PDB entry 8GTF | electron microscopy, 6.60 A resolution (low resolution: residue-level contacts below are approximate; hydrogen-bond / salt-bridge calls are withheld) | chains e and j of the 18 polymer chains in the assembly

[Chain e (and j)]
Protein: Major tail protein
Source organism: Dinoroseobacter phage vB_DshS-R4C
Notes: chain j of this document is another copy of the same molecule, construct and numbering; everything in this record applies to it too
UniProt: A0A4Y6EGR9 (A0A4Y6EGR9_9CAUD); residue numbers follow UniProt; this construct covers 1-130
Chain sequence (130 residues; numbered 1 to 130; the number before each row is that of its first residue):
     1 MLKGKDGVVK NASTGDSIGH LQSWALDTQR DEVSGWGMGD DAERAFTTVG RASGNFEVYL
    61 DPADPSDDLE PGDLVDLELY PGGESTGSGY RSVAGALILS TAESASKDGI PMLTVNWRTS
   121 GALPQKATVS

[How chain e and chain j interact]
Pairs across the interface - 27 pairs, chain e then chain j:
  Val-49(e) / Asp-41(j)
  Gly-50(e) / Asp-41(j)
  Gly-50(e) / Ala-42(j)
  Gly-50(e) / Glu-43(j)
  Leu-60(e) / Met-1(j)
  Leu-99(e) / Gln-29(j)
  Leu-99(e) / Arg-30(j)
  Ser-100(e) / Thr-28(j)
  Thr-101(e) / Asp-27(j)
  Thr-101(e) / Thr-28(j)
  Ala-102(e) / Leu-26(j)
  Glu-103(e) / Ala-25(j)
  Glu-103(e) / Leu-26(j)
  Ser-104(e) / Trp-24(j)
  Ala-105(e) / Ser-23(j)
  Ala-105(e) / Trp-24(j)
  Ser-106(e) / Gly-4(j)
  Ser-106(e) / Gln-22(j)
  Lys-107(e) / Gly-4(j)
  Lys-107(e) / Lys-5(j)
  Lys-107(e) / Gln-22(j)
  Gly-109(e) / Lys-3(j)
  Gly-109(e) / Gly-4(j)
  Thr-119(e) / Glu-43(j)
  Ser-120(e) / Ala-45(j)
  Gly-121(e) / Glu-43(j)
  Gly-121(e) / Arg-44(j)
Other interface residues (no listed pair), chain e (19 interface residues in all): Thr-48, Ile-110, Pro-111
Other interface residues (no listed pair), chain j (20 interface residues in all): Leu-2, Asp-40

[Summary]
19 residues of chain e face 20 of chain j across their interface.
Chain e and chain j are both Major tail protein (Dinoroseobacter phage vB_DshS-R4C); the structure, Cryo-EM
model of the marine siphophage vB_DshS-R4C stopper-terminator complex, was determined by electron microscopy,
deposited together with 8GTB, 8GTC and 8GTD.
